7PEQ - chains AH and AJ of the 36 polymer chains in the assembly; structure by electron microscopy, 35.00 A resolution (very low resolution: no residue pairs are listed; an interface is given only as per-side residue counts).

== Chain AH ==
Molecule: Nuclear pore complex protein Nup85
From: Homo sapiens
UniProtKB: Q9BW27 (NUP85_HUMAN); numbering as in UniProt (aligned over 1-656)
Chain sequence (656 residues; row label = number of the first residue in the row):
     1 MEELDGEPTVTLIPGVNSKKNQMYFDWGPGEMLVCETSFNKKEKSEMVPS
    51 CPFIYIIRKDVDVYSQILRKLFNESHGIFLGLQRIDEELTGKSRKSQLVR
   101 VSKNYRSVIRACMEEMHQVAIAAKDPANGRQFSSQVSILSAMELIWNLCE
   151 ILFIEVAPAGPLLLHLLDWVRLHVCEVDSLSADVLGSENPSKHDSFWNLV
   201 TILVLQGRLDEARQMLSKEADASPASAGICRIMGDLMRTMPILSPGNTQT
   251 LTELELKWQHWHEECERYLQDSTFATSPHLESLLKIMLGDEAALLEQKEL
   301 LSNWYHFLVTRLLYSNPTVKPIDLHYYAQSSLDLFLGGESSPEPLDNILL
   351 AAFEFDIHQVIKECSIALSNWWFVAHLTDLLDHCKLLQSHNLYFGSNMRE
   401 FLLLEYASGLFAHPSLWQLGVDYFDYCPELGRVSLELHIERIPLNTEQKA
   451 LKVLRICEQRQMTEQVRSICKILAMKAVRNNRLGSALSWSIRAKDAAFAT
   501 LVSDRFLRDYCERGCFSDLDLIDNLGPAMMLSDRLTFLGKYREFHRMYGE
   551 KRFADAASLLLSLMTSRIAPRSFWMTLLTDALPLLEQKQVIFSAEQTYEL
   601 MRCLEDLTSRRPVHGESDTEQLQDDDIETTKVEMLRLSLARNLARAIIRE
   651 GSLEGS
Not modelled in the structure: 1-19, 652-656
Curated features (UniProtKB/Swiss-Prot):
  - modified residue: Met1 (N-acetylmethionine), Lys92 (N6-acetyllysine), Ser223 (Phosphoserine)

== Chain AJ ==
Molecule: Nuclear pore complex protein Nup160
From: Homo sapiens
UniProtKB: Q12769 (NU160_HUMAN); numbering as in UniProt; present here: 1-829, 845-1436
Chain sequence (1436 residues; each row starts with the number of its first residue; note: 14 numbers in that range are skipped by the numbering (no residue carries them; nothing is unmodelled there); a row labelled like 829A-829N holds insertion residues (829A, then the next letters in order)):
     1 MLHLSAAPPAPPPEVTATARPCLCSVGRRGDGGKMAAAGALERSFVELSG
    51 AERERPRHFREFTVCSIGTANAVAGAVKYSESAGGFYYVESGKLFSVTRN
   101 RFIHWKTSGDTLELMEESLDINLLNNAIRLKFQNCSVLPGGVYVSETQNR
   151 VIILMLTNQTVHRLLLPHPSRMYRSELVVDSQMQSIFTDIGKVDFTDPCN
   201 YQLIPAVPGISPNSTASTAWLSSDGEALFALPCASGGIFVLKLPPYDIPG
   251 MVSVVELKQSSVMQRLLTGWMPTAIRGDQSPSDRPLSLAVHCVEHDAFIF
   301 ALCQDHKLRMWSYKEQMCLMVADMLEYVPVKKDLRLTAGTGHKLRLAYSP
   351 TMGLYLGIYMHAPKRGQFCIFQLVSTESNRYSLDHISSLFTSQETLIDFA
   401 LTSTDIWALWHDAENQTVVKYINFEHNVAGQWNPVFMQPLPEEEIVIRDD
   451 QDPREMYLQSLFTPGQFTNEALCKALQIFCRGTERNLDLSWSELKKEVTL
   501 AVENELQGSVTEYEFSQEEFRNLQQEFWCKFYACCLQYQEALSHPLALHL
   551 NPHTNMVCLLKKGYLSFLIPSSLVDHLYLLPYENLLTEDETTISDDVDIA
   601 RDVICLIKCLRLIEESVTVDMSVIMEMSCYNLQSPEKAAEQILEDMITID
   651 VENVMEDICSKLQEIRNPIHAIGLLIREMDYETEVEMEKGFNPAQPLNIR
   701 MNLTQLYGSNTAGYIVCRGVHKIASTRFLICRDLLILQQLLMRLGDAVIW
   751 GTGQLFQAQQDLLHRTAPLLLSYYLIKWGSECLATDVPLDTLESNLQHLS
   801 VLELTDSGALMANRFVSSPQTIVELFFQE
829A-829N VARKHIISHLFSQP
   833 K
   845 APLSQTGLNWPEMITAITSYLLQLLWPSNPGCLFLECLMGNCQYVQLQDY
   895 IQLLHPWCQVNVGSCRFMLGRCYLVTGEGQKALECFCQAASEVGKEEFLD
   945 RLIRSEDGEIVSTPRLQYYDKVLRLLDVIGLPELVIQLATSAITEAGDDW
   995 KSQATLRTCIFKHHLDLGHNSQAYEALTQIPDSSRQLDCLRQLVVVLCER
  1045 SQLQDLVEFPYVNLHNEVVGIIESRARAVDLMTHNYYELLYAFHIYRHNY
  1095 RKAGTVMFEYGMRLGREVRTLRGLEKQGNCYLAALNCLRLIRPEYAWIVQ
  1145 PVSGAVYDRPGASPKRNHDGECTAAPTNRQIEILELEDLEKECSLARIRL
  1195 TLAQHDPSAVAVAGSSSAEEMVTLLVQAGLFDTAISLCQTFKLPLTPVFE
  1245 GLAFKCIKLQFGGEAAQAEAWAWLAANQLSSVITTKESSATDEAWRLLST
  1295 YLERYKVQNNLYHHCVINKLLSHGVPLPNWLINSYKKVDAAELLRLYLNY
  1345 DLLEEAVDLVSEYVDAVLGKGHQYFGIEFPLSATAPMVWLPYSSIDQLLQ
  1395 ALGENSANSHNIALSQKILDKLEDYQQKVDKATRDLLYRRTL
Not modelled in the structure: 1-77, 121, 179-192, 259-275, 582-599, 680-697, 829A-829N, 845-854, 1146-1175, 1196-1436
Curated features (UniProtKB/Swiss-Prot):
  - modified residue (Phosphoserine): Ser44, Ser490, Ser949, Ser1157

== Chain AH / chain AJ interface ==
At this resolution (35 A) residue pairs are not listed: 6 residues of chain AH and 7 of chain AJ lie at the interface.

== Summary ==
Chain AH and chain AJ form an interface of 6 and 7 residues respectively.
Chain AH is Nuclear pore complex protein Nup85 and chain AJ is Nuclear pore complex protein Nup160, both from
Homo sapiens; the structure, Model of the outer rings of the human nuclear pore complex, was determined by
electron microscopy (same publication as 7PER).
